4F6W - chains A and B; structure by X-ray diffraction, 2.39 A resolution.

# Chain A
Molecule: Cyclin-dependent kinase 8
Organism: Homo sapiens
Notes: EC 2.7.11.22, 2.7.11.23
UniProtKB: P49336 (CDK8_HUMAN); residues 1-403 here = UniProt positions 1-403
Chain sequence (405 residues; row label = number of the first residue in the row; numbers below 1 keep their minus sign (Asp-1 is residue -1)):
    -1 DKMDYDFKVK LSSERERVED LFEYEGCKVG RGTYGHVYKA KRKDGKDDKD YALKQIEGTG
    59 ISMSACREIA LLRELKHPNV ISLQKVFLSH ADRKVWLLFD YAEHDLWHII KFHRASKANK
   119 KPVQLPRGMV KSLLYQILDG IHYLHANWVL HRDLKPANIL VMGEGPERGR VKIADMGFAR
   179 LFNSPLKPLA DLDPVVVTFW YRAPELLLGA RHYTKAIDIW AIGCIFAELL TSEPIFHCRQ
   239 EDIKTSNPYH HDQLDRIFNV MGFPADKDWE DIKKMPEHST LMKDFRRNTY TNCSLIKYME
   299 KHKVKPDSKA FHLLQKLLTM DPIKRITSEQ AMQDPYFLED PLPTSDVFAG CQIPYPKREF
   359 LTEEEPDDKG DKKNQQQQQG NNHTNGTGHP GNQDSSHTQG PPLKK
Not modelled in the structure: -1 to 0, 116-120, 178-195, 239-244, 360-403
Sequence notes: expression tag (-1 to 0)
Ligand contacts: 0SS (N-[3-tert-butyl-1-(4-methylphenyl)-1H-pyrazol-5-yl]-4-[2-({[3-tert-butyl-1-(4-methylphenyl)-1H-pyrazol-5-yl]carbamoyl}amino)ethyl]piperazine-1-carboxamide): Val27, Tyr32, Val35, Ala50, Lys52, Ser62, Arg65, Glu66, Leu69, Leu70, Leu73, Val78, Ile79, Phe97, Tyr99, Ala100, Asp103, Trp105, His106, Leu142, Val147, His149, Ala155, Leu158, Ile171, Ala172, Asp173, Met174, Gly175, Arg356
Reported in the primary citation:
  - conformationally variable residues (order/disorder transition): Phe176 to Val195
  - binding site for 0SS: Tyr32, Arg356

# Chain B
Molecule: Cyclin-C
Organism: Homo sapiens
UniProtKB: P24863 (CCNC_HUMAN); numbering as in UniProt (aligned over 1-283)
Chain sequence (287 residues; row label = number of the first residue in the row; numbers below 1 keep their minus sign (Asp-3 is residue -3)):
    -3 DDKAMAGNFW QSSHYLQWIL DKQDLLKERQ KDLKFLSEEE YWKLQIFFTN VIQALGEHLK
    57 LRQQVIATAT VYFKRFYARY SLKSIDPVLM APTCVFLASK VEEFGVVSNT RLIAAATSVL
   117 KTRFSYAFPK EFPYRMNHIL ECEFYLLELM DCCLIVYHPY RPLLQYVQDM GQEDMLLPLA
   177 WRIVNDTYRT DLCLLYPPFM IALACLHVAC VVQQKDARQW FAELSVDMEK ILEIIRVILK
   237 LYEQWKNFDE RKEMATILSK MPKPKPPPNS EGEQGPNGSQ NSSYSQS
Not modelled in the structure: -3, 265-283
Sequence notes: expression tag (-3 to 0)
Swiss-Prot annotation at these positions:
  - modified residue: Ser275 (Phosphoserine)

# Interface between chain A and chain B
Residue-residue contacts (61):
  Met1(A) with Ser80(B); Tyr141(B); Pro260(B); Lys261(B)
  Asp2(A) with Lys79(B), salt bridge; Ser80(B), hydrogen bond (backbone-backbone); Pro260(B); Lys261(B), hydrogen bond (side chain-backbone)
  Tyr3(A) with Lys261(B), hydrogen bond (backbone-backbone); Pro262(B); Pro263(B), hydrophobic; Pro264(B)
  Asp4(A) with Lys261(B), salt bridge
  Phe5(A) with Phe72(B), hydrophobic; Tyr76(B), hydrophobic; Ser80(B); Tyr141(B), hydrophobic
  Lys6(A) with Tyr141(B)
  Leu9(A) with Tyr76(B); Tyr141(B), hydrophobic
  Arg13(A) with Glu144(B), salt bridge
  Gly58(A) with Phe140(B)
  Ile59(A) with Lys96(B), hydrogen bond (backbone-side chain); Glu139(B); Phe140(B), hydrophobic; Leu143(B), hydrophobic
  Met61(A) with Lys96(B); Val102(B), hydrophobic
  Cys64(A) with Lys96(B); Val97(B), hydrophobic; Leu150(B)
  Ile67(A) with Cys148(B), hydrophobic; Leu150(B), hydrophobic
  Ala68(A) with Leu150(B), hydrophobic; Ile151(B)
  Arg71(A) with Gln13(B), hydrogen bond; Asp147(B), salt bridge; Cys148(B); Cys149(B), hydrogen bond
  Glu72(A) with Met1(B); Ser8(B); Ser9(B), hydrogen bond; Ile151(B)
  Leu73(A) with Met1(B), hydrophobic
  Val84(A) with Cys148(B), hydrophobic
  Leu86(A) with Phe140(B); Leu143(B), hydrophobic; Glu144(B)
  Ser87(A) with Phe140(B)
  His88(A) with Phe140(B); Tyr141(B); Glu144(B), salt bridge
  Arg91(A) with Leu136(B), hydrogen bond (side chain-backbone); Phe140(B)
  Asn145(A) with Ala0(B); Met1(B), hydrogen bond (backbone-backbone); Asn4(B)
  Trp146(A) with Asp-2(B); Lys-1(B); Ala0(B)
  Val147(A) with Met1(B), hydrophobic
Other interface residues (no listed pair), chain A (27 interface residues in all): Leu69, Val93
Other interface residues (no listed pair), chain B (36 interface residues in all): Ala2, Ile81, Leu93, Gly101, Glu137

# In short
27 residues of chain A face 36 of chain B across their interface; the contacts include 9 hydrogen bonds and 5
salt bridges. Among the polar pairs are Asp2(A)-Lys79(B), Asp4(A)-Lys261(B) and Arg13(A)-Glu144(B). Chain A
binds compound 0SS. From the paper: a binding site for 0SS at Tyr32(A) and Arg356(A); conformational
variability at Phe176(A).
Chain A is Cyclin-dependent kinase 8 and chain B is Cyclin-C, both from Homo sapiens; the structure, Crystal
structure of human CDK8/CYCC in complex with compound 1
(N-[3-tert-butyl-1-(4-methylphenyl)-1H-pyrazol-5-yl]-4-[2-({[3-tert-butyl-1-(4-methylphenyl)-1H-pyrazol-5-yl]carbamoyl}amino)ethyl]piperazine-1-carboxamide),
was determined by X-ray diffraction (same publication as 4F6S, 4F6U, 4F70, 4F7J, 4F7L, 4F7N, 4F7S and 4G6L).
